Entry 6MZY (electron microscopy, 3.30 A resolution); this record covers chains A4 and A8 of the 9 polymer chains in the assembly.

Chain A4:
Molecule: Microcompartments protein
From: Haliangium ochraceum (strain DSM 14365 / JCM 11303 / SMP-2)
Reference sequence: D0LID5 (D0LID5_HALO1); numbering as in UniProt (aligned over 1-99)
Sequence (99 residues; row label = number of the first residue in the row):
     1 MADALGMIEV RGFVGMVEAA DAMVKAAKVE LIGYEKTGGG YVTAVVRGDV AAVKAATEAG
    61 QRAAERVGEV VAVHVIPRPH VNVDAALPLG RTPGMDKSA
Disordered / not traced: 1, 95-99
Curated features (UniProtKB/Swiss-Prot):
  - mutagenesis: Lys28 (K28A: Forms larger hexamer patches, increases hexamer stacking), Arg78 (R78A: Forms smaller hexamer patches)

Chain A8:
Molecule: Microcompartments protein
From: Haliangium ochraceum (strain DSM 14365 / JCM 11303 / SMP-2)
Reference sequence: D0LID6 (D0LID6_HALO1); residue numbers follow UniProt; this construct covers 1-212
Sequence (212 residues; row label = number of the first residue in the row):
     1 MSITLRTYIF LDALQPQLAT FIGKTARGFL PVPGQASLWV EIAPGIAINR VTDAALKATK
    61 VQPAVQVVER AYGLLEVHHF DQGEVLAAGS TILDKLEVRE EGRLKPQVMT HQIIRAVEAY
   121 QTQIINRNSQ GMMILPGESL FILETQPAGY AVLAANEAEK AANVHLVNVT PYGAFGRLYL
   181 AGSEAEIDAA AEAAEAAIRS VSGVAQESFR DR
Disordered / not traced: 1-4, 206-212

Interface between chain A4 and chain A8:
Pairs across the interface (6):
  Ala51(A4) - Ala185(A8)  hydrophobic
  Pro77(A4) - Ala161(A8)
  Pro77(A4) - Ala189(A8)  hydrophobic
  Arg78(A4) - Glu159(A8)  hydrogen bond (side chain-backbone)
  Arg78(A4) - Ala161(A8)
  Arg78(A4) - Ala162(A8)  hydrogen bond (side chain-backbone)
Other interface residues (no listed pair), chain A4 (4 interface residues in all): Val50
Other interface residues (no listed pair), chain A8 (8 interface residues in all): Lys160, Asn163, Glu186

In short:
Chain A4 and chain A8 form an interface of 4 and 8 residues respectively, with 2 hydrogen bonds. Polar
contacts include Arg78(A4)-Glu159(A8) and Arg78(A4)-Ala162(A8). From UniProt: 2 mutagenesis sites on chain A4.
Here chain A4 is Microcompartments protein and chain A8 is Microcompartments protein, both from Haliangium
ochraceum (strain DSM 14365 / JCM 11303 / SMP-2). Entry 6MZY (Cryo-EM structure of the HO BMC shell:
Icosahedral reconstruction of the compacted subpopulation) was determined by electron microscopy together with
6MZU, 6MZV, 6MZX, 6N06, 6N07, 6N09, 6N0F and 6N0G from the same study.
